6OCP - chains K and R of the 18 polymer chains in the assembly; structure by X-ray diffraction, 2.35 A resolution.

Chain K:
Protein: BTB/POZ domain-containing protein KCTD16
Source organism: Homo sapiens
Reference sequence: Q68DU8 (KCD16_HUMAN); residues 22-134 here = UniProt positions 22-134
Chain sequence (113 residues; row label = number of the first residue in the row):
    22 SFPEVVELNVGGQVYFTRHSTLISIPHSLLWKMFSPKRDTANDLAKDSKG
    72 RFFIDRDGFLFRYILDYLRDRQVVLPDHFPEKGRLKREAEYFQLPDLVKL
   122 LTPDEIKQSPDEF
Unresolved in the structure: 57-64, 124-134
Curated features (UniProtKB/Swiss-Prot):
  - modified residue: Y112 (Phosphotyrosine), S130 (Phosphoserine)
Reported in the primary citation:
  - mutagenesis - D76R, R77D, D78R, R105D: decreased expression
  - mutagenesis - D76R (13.4 kDa): abolished binding to another copy of this molecule
  - mutagenesis - D76R: abolished signaling in response to baclofen

Chain R:
Protein: Gamma-aminobutyric acid type B receptor subunit 2
Reference sequence: O75899 (GABR2_HUMAN); numbering as in UniProt (aligned over 895-909)
Chain sequence (15 residues; each row starts with the number of its first residue):
   895 QLPILHHAYLPSIGG
Unresolved in the structure: 895, 908-909

Interface between chain K and chain R:
Contacting residue pairs - 9 pairs, chain K then chain R:
  Q34(K) - L896(R)  hydrogen bond (side chain-backbone)
  Q34(K) - I898(R)
  Y36(K) - I898(R)
  G79(K) - L896(R)
  F80(K) - L896(R)  hydrophobic
  F80(K) - P897(R)
  F80(K) - I898(R)  hydrophobic
  R83(K) - I898(R)
  R83(K) - L899(R)
Interface residues without a listed pair, chain K (6 interface residues in all): G33
Interface features reported in the paper:
  - hot spots on chain K (mutagenesis) - Q34A, F80A, P101S, E102A: decreased binding to Gamma-aminobutyric acid type B receptor subunit 2 (chain R)
  - hot spots on chain K (mutagenesis) - F80A, E102A: decreased signaling
  - hot spots on chain R (mutagenesis) - I898S, Y903S, L904D: decreased binding to BTB/POZ domain-containing protein KCTD16 (chain K)
  - hot spots on chain R (mutagenesis) - I898S, L904D: abolished signaling with BTB/POZ domain-containing protein KCTD16 (chain K)

In short:
Chain K and chain R form an interface of 6 and 4 residues respectively, with 1 hydrogen bond. The
hydrogen-bonded pair is Q34(K)-L896(R). The paper reports that D76R, R77D and D78R of chain K, among others,
reduce expression; Q34A, F80A and P101S of chain K, among others, reduce binding to Gamma-aminobutyric acid
type B receptor subunit 2 (chain R); 11 substitutions were tested in all.
Chain K is BTB/POZ domain-containing protein KCTD16 (Homo sapiens) and chain R is Gamma-aminobutyric acid type
B receptor subunit 2; the structure, Crystal structure of a human GABAB receptor peptide bound to KCTD16 T1,
was determined by X-ray diffraction together with 6OCR and 6OCT from the same study.
